PDB entry 8CEP | electron microscopy, 2.04 A resolution | chains A and T of the 19 polymer chains in the assembly

Chain A:
Molecule: 16S rRNA
Organism: Escherichia coli BW25113
Sequence (1540 nucleotides; each row starts with the number of its first residue):
     1 AAAUUGAAGAGUUUGAUCAUGGCUCAGAUUGAACGCUGGCGGCAGGCCUA
    51 ACACAUGCAAGUCGAACGGUAACAGGAAGAAGCUUGCUUCUUUGCUGACG
   101 AGUGGCGGACGGGUGAGUAAUGUCUGGGAAACUGCCUGAUGGAGGGGGAU
   151 AACUACUGGAAACGGUAGCUAAUACCGCAUAACGUCGCAAGACCAAAGAG
   201 GGGGACCUUCGGGCCUCUUGCCAUCGGAUGUGCCCAGAUGGGAUUAGCUA
   251 GUAGGUGGGGUAACGGCUCACCUAGGCGACGAUCCCUAGCUGGUCUGAGA
   301 GGAUGACCAGCCACACUGGAACUGAGACACGGUCCAGACUCCUACGGGAG
   351 GCAGCAGUGGGGAAUAUUGCACAAUGGGCGCAAGCCUGAUGCAGCCAUGC
   401 CGCGUGUAUGAAGAAGCCCUUCGGGUUGUAAAGUACUUUCAGCGGGGAGG
   451 AAGGGAGUAAAGUUAAUACCUUUGCUCAUUGACGUUACCCGCAGAAGAAG
   501 CACCGGCUAACUCCGUGCCAGCAGCCXCGGUAAUACGGAGGGUGCAAGCG
   551 UUAAUCGGAAUUACUGGGCGUAAAGCGCACGCAGGCGGUUUGUUAAGUCA
   601 GAUGUGAAAUCCCCGGGCUCAACCUGGGAACUGCAUCUGAUACUGGCAAG
   651 CUUGAGUCUCGUAGAGGGGGGUAGAAUUCCAGGUGUAGCGGUGAAAUGCG
   701 UAGAGAUCUGGAGGAAUACCGGUGGCGAAGGCGGCCCCCUGGACGAAGAC
   751 UGACGCUCAGGUGCGAAAGCGUGGGGAGCAAACAGGAUUAGAUACCCUGG
   801 UAGUCCACGCCGUAAACGAUGUCGACUUGGAGGUUGUGCCCUUGAGGCGU
   851 GGCUUCCGGAGCUAACGCGUUAAGUCGACCGCCUGGGGAGUACGGCCGCA
   901 AGGUUAAAACUCAAAUGAAUUGACGGGGGCCCGCACAAGCGGUGGAGCAU
   951 GUGGUUUAAUUCGAUGXAACGCGAAGAACCUUACCUGGUCUUGACAUCCA
  1001 CGGAAGUUUUCAGAGAUGAGAAUGUGCCUUCGGGAACCGUGAGACAGGUG
  1051 CUGCAUGGCUGUCGUCAGCUCGUGUUGUGAAAUGUUGGGUUAAGUCCCGC
  1101 AACGAGCGCAACCCUUAUCCUUUGUUGCCAGCGGUCCGGCCGGGAACUCA
  1151 AAGGAGACUGCCAGUGAUAAACUGGAGGAAGGUGGGGAUGACGUCAAGUC
  1201 AUCAUGGCCCUUACGACCAGGGCUACACACGUGCUACAAUGGCGCAUACA
  1251 AAGAGAAGCGACCUCGCGAGAGCAAGCGGACCUCAUAAAGUGCGUCGUAG
  1301 UCCGGAUUGGAGUCUGCAACUCGACUCCAUGAAGUCGGAAUCGCUAGUAA
  1351 UCGUGGAUCAGAAUGCCACGGUGAAUACGUUCCCGGGCCUUGUACACACC
  1401 GCCCGUXACACCAUGGGAGUGGGUUGCAAAAGAAGUAGGUAGCUUAACCU
  1451 UCGGGAGGGCGCUUACCACUUUGUGAUUCAUGACUGGGGUGAAGUCGUAA
  1501 CAAGGUAACCGUAGGGGAACCUGCGGUUGGAUCACCUCCU
Disordered / not traced: 79-92, 205-213, 841-845, 930-1389, 1535-1540
Modified residues: PSU (pseudouridine-5'-monophosphate) at position 516, G7M (N7-methyl-guanosine-5'-monophosphate) at position 527, 2MG (2N-methylguanosine-5'-monophosphate) at position 966, 5MC (5-methylcytidine-5'-monophosphate) at position 967, 2MG (2N-methylguanosine-5'-monophosphate) at position 1207, 4OC (4n,o2'-methylcytidine-5'-monophosphate) at position 1402, 5MC (5-methylcytidine-5'-monophosphate) at position 1407, UR3 (3-methyluridine-5'-monophoshate) at position 1498, 2MG (2N-methylguanosine-5'-monophosphate) at position 1516, MA6 (6N-dimethyladenosine-5'-monophoshate) at position 1518, MA6 (6N-dimethyladenosine-5'-monophoshate) at position 1519
Metal / ion sites: K+ site 1: U5 (shared with 5 residues of chain D); K+ site 2: G11, U12, G21, G22; Mg2+ site 1 near G21 (its only coordinating residue here); Mg2+ site 2: C48, G115; Mg2+ site 3: A59, U387; K+ site 3: G61, U62, G104, G105; Mg2+ site 4 near G100 (its only coordinating residue here); K+ site 4: G107, G324, G326; K+ site 5: G107, G108, G326; Mg2+ site 5: A109, G331; K+ site 6: A109, C110, G111; Mg2+ site 6 near G111 (its only coordinating residue here); 18 more K+ sites not listed; 32 more Mg2+ sites not listed
Small-molecule neighbours: kasugamycin (KSG; (1S,2R,3S,4R,5S,6S)-2,3,4,5,6-pentahydroxycyclohexyl 2-amino-4-{[carboxy(imino)methyl]amino}-2,3,4,6-tetradeoxy-alpha-D-arabino-hexopyranoside): G791, A792, A794, C795, G926, UR3_1498, A1499, G1504, G1505, U1506

Chain T:
Protein: 30S ribosomal protein S20
Organism: Escherichia coli BW25113
UniProtKB: P0A7U7 (RS20_ECOLI); residues 1-87 here = UniProt positions 1-87
Chain sequence (87 residues; each row starts with the number of its first residue):
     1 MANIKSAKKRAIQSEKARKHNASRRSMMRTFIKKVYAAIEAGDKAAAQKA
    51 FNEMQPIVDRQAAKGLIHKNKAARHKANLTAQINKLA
Disordered / not traced: 1, 87

Chain A / chain T interface:
Pairs across the interface (91):
  A60(A) / Ile-4(T)  sugar contact
  G61(A) / Ile-4(T)  phosphate contact
  G61(A) / Ser-6(T)  base contact
  A101(A) / Lys-5(T)  phosphate contact
  G102(A) / Lys-5(T)  salt bridge to the phosphate
  U103(A) / Lys-9(T)  salt bridge to the phosphate
  G104(A) / Lys-9(T)  hydrogen bond to the base
  G104(A) / Gln-13(T)  hydrogen bond to the phosphate
  G105(A) / Gln-13(T)  phosphate contact
  C106(A) / Arg-10(T)  base contact
  G107(A) / Ser-6(T)  hydrogen bond to the base
  G107(A) / Arg-10(T)  hydrogen bond to the base
  G108(A) / Ala-7(T)  base contact
  G108(A) / Arg-10(T)  hydrogen bond to the base
  A131(A) / Asn-70(T)  phosphate contact
  C132(A) / His-68(T)  sugar contact
  C132(A) / Asn-70(T)  hydrogen bond to the phosphate
  U133(A) / His-68(T)  phosphate contact
  C175(A) / His-20(T)  hydrogen bond to the phosphate
  C176(A) / His-20(T)  salt bridge to the phosphate
  C176(A) / Arg-24(T)  hydrogen bond to the phosphate
  C176(A) / Lys-64(T)  phosphate contact
  G177(A) / Arg-24(T)  salt bridge to the phosphate
  G177(A) / Arg-60(T)  salt bridge to the phosphate
  G177(A) / Lys-64(T)  salt bridge to the phosphate
  C178(A) / Arg-60(T)  salt bridge to the phosphate
  U185(A) / Ala-73(T)  phosphate contact
  U185(A) / Lys-76(T)  hydrogen bond to the sugar
  C186(A) / Ala-73(T)  sugar contact
  C186(A) / Lys-76(T)  hydrogen bond to the sugar
  C186(A) / Ala-77(T)  phosphate contact
  C186(A) / Thr-80(T)  hydrogen bond to the sugar
  G187(A) / Ala-77(T)  phosphate contact
  G187(A) / Thr-80(T)  sugar contact
  A192(A) / Gln-55(T)  hydrogen bond to the sugar
  C193(A) / Gln-55(T)  sugar contact
  C193(A) / Pro-56(T)  phosphate contact
  C193(A) / Asp-59(T)  hydrogen bond to the sugar
  C194(A) / Pro-56(T)  sugar contact
  C194(A) / Asp-59(T)  hydrogen bond to the sugar
  C194(A) / Arg-60(T)  salt bridge to the phosphate
  C194(A) / Ala-63(T)  sugar contact
  A195(A) / Arg-60(T)  salt bridge to the phosphate
  A195(A) / Ala-63(T)  sugar contact
  A195(A) / Lys-64(T)  hydrogen bond to the phosphate
  A196(A) / Lys-64(T)  salt bridge to the phosphate
  U224(A) / Lys-69(T)  salt bridge to the phosphate
  G258(A) / Gln-82(T)  hydrogen bond to the phosphate
  G259(A) / Tyr-36(T)  hydrogen bond to the phosphate
  G259(A) / Asn-78(T)  phosphate contact
  G259(A) / Gln-82(T)  hydrogen bond to the phosphate
  G260(A) / His-75(T)  phosphate contact
  G260(A) / Asn-78(T)  phosphate contact
  U261(A) / Lys-71(T)  salt bridge to the phosphate
  U261(A) / Arg-74(T)  salt bridge to the phosphate
  A262(A) / His-68(T)  sugar contact
  A262(A) / Asn-70(T)  hydrogen bond to the sugar
  A262(A) / Lys-71(T)  phosphate contact
  A262(A) / Arg-74(T)  salt bridge to the phosphate
  A263(A) / Asn-70(T)  phosphate contact
  A263(A) / Arg-74(T)  salt bridge to the phosphate
  C322(A) / Arg-18(T)  sugar contact
  U323(A) / Ser-14(T)  sugar contact
  U323(A) / Ala-17(T)  phosphate contact
  U323(A) / Arg-18(T)  sugar contact
  U323(A) / Asn-21(T)  hydrogen bond to the phosphate
  U323(A) / Arg-25(T)  salt bridge to the phosphate
  G324(A) / Asn-21(T)  hydrogen bond to the phosphate
  G331(A) / Asn-3(T)  hydrogen bond to the sugar
  G332(A) / Ala-2(T)  phosphate contact
  G332(A) / Asn-3(T)  hydrogen bond to the phosphate
  G332(A) / Ile-4(T)  hydrogen bond to the phosphate
  G332(A) / Ala-7(T)  phosphate contact
  G332(A) / Ala-11(T)  sugar contact
  U333(A) / Ala-2(T)  hydrogen bond to the phosphate
  G351(A) / Asn-3(T)  hydrogen bond to the phosphate
  A1437(A) / Arg-29(T)  salt bridge to the phosphate
  G1438(A) / Arg-29(T)  phosphate contact
  G1438(A) / Lys-33(T)  salt bridge to the phosphate
  G1439(A) / Lys-33(T)  salt bridge to the phosphate
  A1456(A) / Lys-34(T)  hydrogen bond to the phosphate
  G1457(A) / Met-27(T)  sugar contact
  G1457(A) / Thr-30(T)  phosphate contact
  G1457(A) / Phe-31(T)  sugar contact
  G1457(A) / Lys-34(T)  salt bridge to the phosphate
  G1458(A) / Ser-23(T)  hydrogen bond to the sugar
  G1458(A) / Ser-26(T)  hydrogen bond to the phosphate
  G1458(A) / Met-27(T)  phosphate contact
  G1458(A) / Thr-30(T)  hydrogen bond to the phosphate
  G1459(A) / Ala-22(T)  phosphate contact
  G1459(A) / Ser-26(T)  hydrogen bond to the phosphate
Interface residues without a listed pair, chain A (51 interface residues in all): G184, A223, C225, G350, U1436
Interface residues without a listed pair, chain T (48 interface residues in all): Lys-16, Phe-51, Gln-61

In short:
51 residues of chain A and 48 residues of chain T are in contact; the contacts include 31 hydrogen bonds and
20 salt bridges. Polar contacts include G104(A)/Lys-9(T), G107(A)/Ser-6(T) and G107(A)/Arg-10(T). Bound to
chain A: kasugamycin.
Here chain A is 16S rRNA and chain T is 30S ribosomal protein S20, both from Escherichia coli BW25113. Entry
8CEP (Kasugamycin bound to the 30S body) was determined by electron microscopy together with 8CA7, 8CAI, 8CF1,
8CF8, 8CGI, 8CGJ, 8CGR and 8CGU from the same study.
